5X5L - chains A and H of the 10 polymer chains in the assembly; structure by X-ray diffraction, 2.75 A resolution.

Chain A (and H):
Name: AdeR
From: Acinetobacter baumannii
Notes: fragment: DNA-binding (UNP 139-247); chain H of this document is another copy of the same molecule, construct and numbering; everything in this record applies to it too
UniProtKB: E1A0Z5 (E1A0Z5_ACIBA); residue numbers follow UniProt; this construct covers 139-247
Chain sequence (109 residues; each row starts with the number of its first residue):
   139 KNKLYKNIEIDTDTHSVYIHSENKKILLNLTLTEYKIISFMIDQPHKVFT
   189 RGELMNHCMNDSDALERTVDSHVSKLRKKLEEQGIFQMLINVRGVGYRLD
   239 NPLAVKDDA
Disordered / not traced: 139-140, 159-162, 199, 241-247 (chain H: 139, 160-163, 198-199, 241-247)
What the authors report for this chain:
  - binding site for the 25-nt DNA strand: Arg-205, Ser-212, Arg-215, Arg-231, Tyr-235
  - binding site for the 25-nt DNA strand: Ser-209
  - specificity-determining residues: Arg-205, Asp-208, Ser-209, Lys-213, Arg-231
  - mutagenesis - R231A: abolished binding to intercistronic DNA
  - binding site for the 25-nt DNA strand: Arg-205, Asp-208, Lys-213, Arg-231

Interface between chain A and chain H:
Pairs across the interface - 17 pairs, chain A then chain H:
  Lys-174(A) with Gln-182(H), hydrogen bond
  Asn-194(A) with Phe-178(H); Asp-181(H); Gln-182(H), hydrogen bond (backbone-side chain); His-195(H), hydrogen bond
  His-195(A) with Asp-181(H), salt bridge; Gln-182(H)
  Cys-196(A) with Gln-182(H)
  Met-197(A) with Gln-182(H), hydrogen bond (backbone-side chain); Lys-185(H)
  Asn-198(A) with Lys-185(H); Glu-191(H), hydrogen bond
  Ser-200(A) with Glu-191(H)
  Asp-201(A) with Gly-190(H); Glu-191(H); Asn-194(H); His-195(H), salt bridge
Also at the interface, not in a pair above, chain A (9 interface residues in all): Met-193

Summary:
9 residues of chain A face 8 of chain H across their interface, with 5 hydrogen bonds and 2 salt bridges.
Polar contacts include His-195(A)/Asp-181(H), Asp-201(A)/His-195(H) and Lys-174(A)/Gln-182(H). From the paper:
a binding site for the 25-nt DNA strand at Arg-205(A), Ser-212(A) and Arg-215(A) among others; R231A of chain
A abolishes binding to intercistronic DNA.
Chain A and chain H are both AdeR (Acinetobacter baumannii); the structure, Crystal structure of response
regulator AdeR DNA binding domain in complex with an intercistronic region, was determined by X-ray
diffraction, deposited together with 5X5J and 5XJP.
